Entry 3H1I (X-ray diffraction, 3.53 A resolution); this record covers chains D and H of the 20 polymer chains in the assembly.

[Chain D]
Name: Cytochrome C1, heme protein, mitochondrial
Source organism: Gallus gallus
Notes: EC 1.10.2.2
Sequence (241 residues; numbered 1 to 241; the number before each row is that of its first residue):
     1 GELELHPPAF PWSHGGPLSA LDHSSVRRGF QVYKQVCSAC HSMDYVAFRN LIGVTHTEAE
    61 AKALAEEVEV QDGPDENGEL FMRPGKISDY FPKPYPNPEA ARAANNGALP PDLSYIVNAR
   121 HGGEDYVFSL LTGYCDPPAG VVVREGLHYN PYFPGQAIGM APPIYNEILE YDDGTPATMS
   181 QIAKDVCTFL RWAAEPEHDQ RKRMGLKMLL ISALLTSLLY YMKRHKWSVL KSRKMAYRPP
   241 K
Ion coordination: heme c Fe: His41, Met160
Ligand contacts:
  - heme c (HEC): Val32, Val36, Cys37, Cys40, His41, Asn105, Ala108, Leu109, Pro110, Pro111, Leu113, Ile116, Arg120, Tyr126, Val127, Leu130, Leu131, Phe153, Ile158, Gly159, Met160, Pro163, Ile164, Val186, Leu190
  - diundecyl phosphatidyl choline (PLC): Gln200, Arg203, Met204, Lys207, Met208, Ile211, Ser212

[Chain H]
Name: Ubiquinol-cytochrome C reductase complex 11 kDa protein
Source organism: Gallus gallus
Notes: EC 1.10.2.2
Sequence (77 residues; each row starts with the number of its first residue):
     2 LRGSGEEEEE ELVDPLTTIR EHCEQTEKCV KARERLELCD ARVSSRSHTE EQCTEELFDF
    62 LHARDHCVAH KLFNKLK
Not modelled in the structure: 2-8
Cystine bridges: Cys24-Cys68, Cys40-Cys54

[Interface between chain D and chain H]
Pairs across the interface (43):
  Glu4(D) - Phe59(H)
  Leu5(D) - Phe59(H)
  Leu5(D) - Leu62(H)  hydrophobic
  Leu5(D) - His63(H)
  Pro8(D) - Ala70(H)  hydrophobic
  Phe10(D) - Ala70(H)  hydrophobic
  Phe10(D) - Phe74(H)  hydrophobic
  Pro11(D) - Ala70(H)
  Pro11(D) - Phe74(H)
  Trp12(D) - Phe74(H)  hydrophobic
  Arg28(D) - Lys78(H)  hydrogen bond (side chain-backbone)
  Thr132(D) - Arg21(H)
  Pro138(D) - Cys54(H)
  Pro138(D) - Thr55(H)
  Pro138(D) - Leu58(H)
  Ala139(D) - Asp41(H)
  Ala139(D) - Val44(H)  hydrophobic
  Ala139(D) - Gln53(H)
  Ala139(D) - Cys54(H)  hydrogen bond (backbone-backbone)
  Gly140(D) - Glu52(H)
  Gly140(D) - Gln53(H)
  Val141(D) - Gln53(H)
  Val141(D) - Thr55(H)
  Tyr149(D) - Thr55(H)
  Tyr149(D) - Leu58(H)  hydrophobic
  Pro151(D) - Phe59(H)  hydrophobic
  Pro151(D) - Leu62(H)  hydrophobic
  Tyr152(D) - Asp66(H)  hydrogen bond
  Asn166(D) - Asp15(H)
  Glu167(D) - Leu13(H)
  Thr178(D) - Val14(H)
  Thr178(D) - Asp15(H)
  Thr178(D) - Pro16(H)
  Met179(D) - Asp15(H)  hydrogen bond (backbone-side chain)
  Ser180(D) - Asp15(H)  hydrogen bond
  Ser180(D) - Pro16(H)
  Ser180(D) - Leu17(H)
  Ser180(D) - Leu77(H)
  Gln181(D) - Leu77(H)
  Gln181(D) - Lys78(H)  hydrogen bond (side chain-backbone)
  Lys184(D) - Phe74(H)
  Lys184(D) - Lys78(H)  hydrogen bond (side chain-backbone)
  Asp185(D) - Lys78(H)
Also at the interface, not in a pair above, chain D (30 interface residues in all): Leu3, Ala9, Asp22, Phe128, Gly133, Asp136, Gln156
Also at the interface, not in a pair above, chain H (24 interface residues in all): Glu56, His67, Leu73

[Overview]
Chain D and chain H form an interface of 30 and 24 residues respectively, with 7 hydrogen bonds. Among the
polar pairs are Arg28(D)-Lys78(H), Tyr152(D)-Asp66(H) and Met179(D)-Asp15(H). Chain D binds heme c and
diundecyl phosphatidyl choline. His41(D) and Met160(D) form the heme c Fe site.
Chain D is Cytochrome C1, heme protein, mitochondrial and chain H is Ubiquinol-cytochrome C reductase complex
11 kDa protein, both from Gallus gallus; the structure, Stigmatellin and antimycin bound cytochrome bc1
complex from chicken, was determined by X-ray diffraction (same publication as 3H1H and 3H1J).
